PDB entry 2AGP | X-ray diffraction, 2.90 A resolution | chains D and A of the 3 polymer chains in the assembly

== Chain D ==
Molecule: 17-nt DNA strand
Sequence (17 nucleotides; row label = number of the first residue in the row):
  1902 TTTTGAATCC TTCCCCC

== Chain A ==
Name: DNA polymerase IV
Source organism: Sulfolobus solfataricus
Notes: EC 2.7.7.7
UniProtKB: Q97W02 (DPO42_SULSO); residue numbers follow UniProt; this construct covers 1-341
Amino-acid sequence (341 residues; each row starts with the number of its first residue):
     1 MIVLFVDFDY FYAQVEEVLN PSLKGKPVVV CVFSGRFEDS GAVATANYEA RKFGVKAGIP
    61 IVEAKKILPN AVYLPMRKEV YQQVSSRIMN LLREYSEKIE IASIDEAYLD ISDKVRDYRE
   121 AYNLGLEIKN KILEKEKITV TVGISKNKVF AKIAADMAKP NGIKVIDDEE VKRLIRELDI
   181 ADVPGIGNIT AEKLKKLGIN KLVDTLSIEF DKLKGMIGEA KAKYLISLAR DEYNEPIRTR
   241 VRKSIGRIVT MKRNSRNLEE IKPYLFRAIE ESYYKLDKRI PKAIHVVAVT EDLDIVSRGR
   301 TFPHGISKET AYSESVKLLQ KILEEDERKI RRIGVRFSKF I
Swiss-Prot annotation at these positions:
  - active site: Glu106
  - binding site (Mg(2+)): Asp7, Asp105
  - site: Tyr12 (Substrate discrimination)
  - mutagenesis: Asp105 to Glu106 (Loss of function)
Bound ions: Ca2+: Asp7, Phe8, Asp105 (together with 2'-deoxyguanosine-5'-triphosphate); Mg2+ site 1: Asp105, Glu106 (together with 2'-deoxyguanosine-5'-triphosphate); Mg2+ site 2: Ala181, Ile186
Ligand contacts: 2'-deoxyguanosine-5'-triphosphate (DGT): Asp7, Phe8, Asp9, Tyr10, Phe11, Tyr12, Val32, Val43, Ala44, Thr45, Arg51, Ala57, Gly58, Met76, Ile104, Asp105, Glu106, Lys159

== Interface between chain D and chain A ==
Pairs across the interface - 34 pairs, chain D then chain A:
  DT1902(D) with Phe37(A), sugar contact
  DT1903(D) with Pro60(A), base contact
  DT1904(D) with Phe37(A), phosphate contact; Ser40(A), phosphate contact; Gly41(A), phosphate contact; Pro60(A), sugar contact; Leu293(A), base contact; Arg331(A), salt bridge to the phosphate
  DT1905(D) with Val32(A), base contact; Ser34(A), hydrogen bond to the phosphate; Gly41(A), hydrogen bond to the phosphate; Ala42(A), sugar contact; Arg331(A), salt bridge to the phosphate; Arg332(A), phosphate contact
  DG1906(D) with Val32(A), phosphate contact; Ile248(A), sugar contact; Thr250(A), hydrogen bond to the phosphate; Arg332(A), sugar contact
  DA1907(D) with Arg247(A), salt bridge to the phosphate; Ile248(A), hydrogen bond to the phosphate; Arg336(A), sugar contact
  DA1908(D) with Arg242(A), sugar contact; Ser244(A), phosphate contact; Ile245(A), phosphate contact; Gly246(A), hydrogen bond to the phosphate; Arg336(A), salt bridge to the phosphate
  DT1909(D) with Arg242(A), salt bridge to the phosphate; Lys243(A), hydrogen bond to the phosphate; Ser244(A), hydrogen bond to the phosphate
  DC1910(D) with Lys243(A), salt bridge to the phosphate
  DC1911(D) with Ala220(A), phosphate contact
  DT1912(D) with Gly218(A), phosphate contact; Glu219(A), hydrogen bond to the phosphate; Ala220(A), hydrogen bond to the phosphate
Interface residues without a listed pair, chain A (27 interface residues in all): Phe33, Gly58, Lys78, Lys221, Lys275

== In short ==
11 residues of chain D face 27 of chain A across their interface; the contacts include 9 hydrogen bonds and 6
salt bridges. Among the polar pairs are DT1905(D)-Ser34(A), DT1905(D)-Gly41(A) and DG1906(D)-Thr250(A).
Ligands of chain A: 2'-deoxyguanosine-5'-triphosphate.
Here chain D is a 17-nt DNA strand and chain A is DNA polymerase IV (Sulfolobus solfataricus). Entry 2AGP
(Fidelity of Dpo4: effect of metal ions, nucleotide selection and pyrophosphorolysis) was determined by X-ray
diffraction (same publication as 2AGQ).
